3MG8 - chains I and Y of the 28 polymer chains in the assembly; structure by X-ray diffraction, 2.59 A resolution.

Chain I:
Molecule: Proteasome component PUP3
From: Saccharomyces cerevisiae
Notes: EC 3.4.25.1
UniProtKB: P25451 (PSB3_YEAST); the construct lacks a stretch of the UniProt sequence and is renumbered around it, so the offset changes along the chain: -9 to -1 = UniProt 1-9; 1-36 = UniProt 10-45; 38-105 = UniProt 46-113; 106-122 = UniProt 117-133; 2 more segments
Sequence (205 residues; row label = number of the first residue in the row; note: 3 numbers in that range are skipped by the numbering (no residue carries them; nothing is unmodelled there); a row labelled like 105A-105C holds insertion residues (105A, then the next letters in order); numbers below 1 keep their minus sign (Met-9 is residue -9)):
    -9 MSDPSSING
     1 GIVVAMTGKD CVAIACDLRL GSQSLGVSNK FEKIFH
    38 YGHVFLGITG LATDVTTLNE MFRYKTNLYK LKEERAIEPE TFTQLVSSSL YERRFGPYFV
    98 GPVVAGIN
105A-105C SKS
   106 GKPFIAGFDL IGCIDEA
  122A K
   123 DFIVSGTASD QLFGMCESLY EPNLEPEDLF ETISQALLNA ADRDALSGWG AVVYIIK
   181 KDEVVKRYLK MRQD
Not modelled in the structure: -9
Ion coordination: Mg2+ site 1: Gly128, Ser131; Mg2+ site 2: Ala163, Asp166, Ser169
Curated features (UniProtKB/Swiss-Prot):
  - modified residue: Ser22 (Phosphoserine)
  - cross-link: Lys62 (Glycyl lysine isopeptide (Lys-Gly) (interchain with G-Cter in ubiquitin))

Chain Y:
Molecule: Proteasome component PRE2
From: Saccharomyces cerevisiae
Notes: EC 3.4.25.1
UniProtKB: P30656 (PSB5_YEAST); the construct lacks a stretch of the UniProt sequence and is renumbered around it, so the offset changes along the chain: 1-105 = UniProt 76-180; 106-181 = UniProt 183-258; 183-211 = UniProt 259-287
Sequence (212 residues; row label = number of the first residue in the row; note: 1 number in that range is skipped by the numbering (no residue carries it; nothing is unmodelled there); a row labelled like 105A-105B holds insertion residues (105A, then the next letters in order)):
     1 TTTLAFRFQG GIIVAVDSRA TAGNWVASQT VKKVIEINPF LLGTMAGGAA DCQFWETWLG
    61 SQCRLHELRE KERISVAAAS KILSNLVYQY KGAGLSMGTM ICGYT
105A-105B RK
   106 EGPTIYYVDS DGTRLKGDIF CVGSGQTFAY GVLDSNYKWD LSVEDALYLG KRSILAAAHR
   166 DAYSGGSVNL YHVTED
   183 GWIYHGNHDV GELFWKVKEE EGSFNNVIG
Small-molecule neighbours: L3T (N-(2,2-dimethylpropyl)-N~2~-[1H-indol-3-yl(oxo)acetyl]-L-asparaginyl-N-(2-methylbenzyl)-3-pyridin-4-yl-L-alaninamide): Thr1, Arg19, Ala20, Thr21, Ala22, Ala27, Ser28, Val31, Lys32, Lys33, Met45, Ala46, Gly47, Gly48, Ala49, Cys52, Gln53, Ser96
From the paper describing this entry:
  - catalytic residues: Thr1 (citing earlier work)

Chain I / chain Y interface:
Residue-residue contacts (51):
  Leu18(I) - Ile210(Y)  hydrophobic
  Arg19(I) - Ala167(Y)
  Ser24(I) - Arg165(Y)
  Ser24(I) - Asp166(Y)
  Ser24(I) - Ala167(Y)  hydrogen bond (backbone-backbone)
  Ser24(I) - Tyr168(Y)
  Leu25(I) - Phe133(Y)  hydrophobic
  Leu25(I) - Arg165(Y)
  Gly26(I) - Arg165(Y)  hydrogen bond (backbone-side chain)
  Val27(I) - Arg165(Y)  hydrogen bond (backbone-side chain)
  Asn29(I) - His164(Y)
  Asn29(I) - Asn208(Y)  hydrogen bond
  Asn29(I) - Ile210(Y)
  Lys30(I) - Asn208(Y)  hydrogen bond (side chain-backbone)
  Lys30(I) - Val209(Y)
  Lys30(I) - Ile210(Y)
  Gln133(I) - Trp25(Y)
  Asp164(I) - Val26(Y)
  Arg165(I) - Trp25(Y)
  Arg165(I) - Val26(Y)  hydrogen bond (backbone-backbone)
  Arg165(I) - Ala27(Y)  hydrogen bond (side chain-backbone)
  Arg165(I) - Ser28(Y)
  Asp166(I) - Asn24(Y)
  Asp166(I) - Val26(Y)
  Ala167(I) - Asn24(Y)  hydrogen bond (backbone-backbone)
  Ala167(I) - Val26(Y)
  Ala167(I) - Ala167(Y)
  Ala167(I) - Tyr168(Y)  hydrophobic
  Leu168(I) - Asn24(Y)
  Leu168(I) - Ala167(Y)  hydrophobic
  Trp171(I) - His164(Y)  hydrogen bond (side chain-backbone)
  Trp171(I) - Arg165(Y)
  Tyr188(I) - Ile210(Y)  hydrophobic
  Lys190(I) - Trp197(Y)
  Met191(I) - Trp197(Y)
  Arg192(I) - Gln29(Y)
  Arg192(I) - Gly171(Y)  hydrogen bond (side chain-backbone)
  Arg192(I) - Asp191(Y)  salt bridge
  Arg192(I) - Val192(Y)
  Arg192(I) - Gly193(Y)
  Gln193(I) - His164(Y)  hydrogen bond (backbone-side chain)
  Gln193(I) - Phe196(Y)
  Gln193(I) - Trp197(Y)
  Gln193(I) - Val209(Y)
  Asp194(I) - Arg19(Y)  salt bridge
  Asp194(I) - Gln29(Y)
  Asp194(I) - Ala163(Y)
  Asp194(I) - Ser169(Y)
  Asp194(I) - Gly170(Y)
  Asp194(I) - Gly171(Y)  hydrogen bond (side chain-backbone)
  Asp194(I) - Val192(Y)
Interface residues without a listed pair, chain I (22 interface residues in all): Ser-4
Interface residues without a listed pair, chain Y (26 interface residues in all): Asn207

In short:
The interface between chain I and chain Y involves 22 residues on one side and 26 on the other; the contacts
include 12 hydrogen bonds and 2 salt bridges. Among the polar pairs are Arg192(I)-Asp191(Y),
Asp194(I)-Arg19(Y) and Gly26(I)-Arg165(Y). Bound to chain Y: compound L3T. The paper reports the catalytic
residue Thr1(Y).
Chain I is Proteasome component PUP3 and chain Y is Proteasome component PRE2, both from Saccharomyces
cerevisiae; the structure, Structure of yeast 20S open-gate proteasome with Compound 16, was determined by
X-ray diffraction together with 3MG0, 3MG6, 3MG7 and 3MG4 from the same study.
